Entry 4CYZ (X-ray diffraction, 2.40 A resolution); this record covers chains A and F of the 6 polymer chains in the assembly.

Chain A:
Molecule: Hemagglutinin
Source organism: Influenza A virus (A/MALLARD/SWEDEN/51/2002 (H10N2))
Notes: fragment: ha1, residues 18-335
UniProt: E0YNJ7 (E0YNJ7_9INFA); the construct lacks a stretch of the UniProt sequence and is renumbered around it, so the offset changes along the chain: 11-127 = UniProt 18-134; 128-158 = UniProt 136-166; 159-261 = UniProt 169-271; 263-276 = UniProt 272-285; 1 more segments
Chain sequence (318 residues; row label = number of the first residue in the row; note: 1 number in that range is skipped by the numbering (no residue carries it; nothing is unmodelled there); a row labelled like 158A-158B holds insertion residues (158A, then the next letters in order)):
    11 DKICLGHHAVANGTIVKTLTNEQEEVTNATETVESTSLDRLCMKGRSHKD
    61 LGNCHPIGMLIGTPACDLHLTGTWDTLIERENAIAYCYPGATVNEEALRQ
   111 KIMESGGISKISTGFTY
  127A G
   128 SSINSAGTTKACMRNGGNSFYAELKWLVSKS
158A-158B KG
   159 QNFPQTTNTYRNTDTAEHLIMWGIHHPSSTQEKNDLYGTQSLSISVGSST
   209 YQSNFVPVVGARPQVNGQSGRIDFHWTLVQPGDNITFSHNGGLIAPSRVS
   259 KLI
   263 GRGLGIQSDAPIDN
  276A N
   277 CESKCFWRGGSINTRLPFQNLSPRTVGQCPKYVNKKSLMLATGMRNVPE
Disulfides: Cys52-Cys277, Cys64-Cys76, Cys97-Cys139, Cys281-Cys305
Covalently attached groups: N-acetylglucosamine (NAG) linked to Asn38, Asn242

Chain F:
Molecule: Hemagglutinin
Source organism: Influenza A virus (A/MALLARD/SWEDEN/51/2002 (H10N2))
Notes: fragment: ha2, residues 341-513
UniProt: E0YNJ7 (E0YNJ7_9INFA); residues 1-172 here correspond to UniProt positions 341-512 (UniProt number = residue number + 340)
Chain sequence (172 residues; row label = number of the first residue in the row):
     1 GLFGAIAGFIENGWEGMVDGWYGFRHQNAQGTGQAADYKSTQAAIDQITG
    51 KLNRLIEKTNTEFESIESEFSEIEHQIGNVINWTKDSITDIWTYQAELLV
   101 AMENQHTIDMADSEMLNLYERVRKQLRQNAEEDGKGCFEIYHACDDSCME
   151 SIRNNTYDHSQYREEALLNRLN
Disulfides: Cys144-Cys148
Covalently attached groups: N-acetylglucosamine (NAG) linked to Asn82

Interface between chain A and chain F:
Pairs across the interface (9; chain A residue first):
  Glu106(A) - Gln76(F)
  Ala107(A) - Glu74(F)
  Ala107(A) - His75(F)
  Gln110(A) - Gln76(F)
  Gln110(A) - Asn79(F)  hydrogen bond
  Lys111(A) - His75(F)
  Glu114(A) - His75(F)  salt bridge
  Glu114(A) - Asn79(F)  hydrogen bond
  Lys307(A) - Asp90(F)  salt bridge
Interface residues without a listed pair, chain A (7 interface residues in all): Phe294
Interface residues without a listed pair, chain F (6 interface residues in all): Tyr94

Overview:
7 residues of chain A face 6 of chain F across their interface, with 2 hydrogen bonds and 2 salt bridges.
Polar pairs include Glu114(A)-His75(F), Lys307(A)-Asp90(F) and Gln110(A)-Asn79(F). Covalently linked
N-acetylglucosamine: at Asn38(A) and Asn242(A). N-acetylglucosamine is covalently linked to Asn82(F).
Here chain A is Hemagglutinin and chain F is Hemagglutinin, both from Influenza A virus
(A/MALLARD/SWEDEN/51/2002 (H10N2)). Entry 4CYZ (Structure of the A_mallard_Sweden_51_2002 H10 Avian
Haemmaglutinin in complex with avian receptor analog LSTA) was determined by X-ray diffraction together with
4CYV, 4CYW, 4CZ0 and 4D00 from the same study.
